8FYA - chains B and H of the 8 polymer chains in the assembly; structure by electron microscopy, 2.91 A resolution.

[Chain B]
Name: Cas1
Sequence (316 residues; each row starts with the number of its first residue):
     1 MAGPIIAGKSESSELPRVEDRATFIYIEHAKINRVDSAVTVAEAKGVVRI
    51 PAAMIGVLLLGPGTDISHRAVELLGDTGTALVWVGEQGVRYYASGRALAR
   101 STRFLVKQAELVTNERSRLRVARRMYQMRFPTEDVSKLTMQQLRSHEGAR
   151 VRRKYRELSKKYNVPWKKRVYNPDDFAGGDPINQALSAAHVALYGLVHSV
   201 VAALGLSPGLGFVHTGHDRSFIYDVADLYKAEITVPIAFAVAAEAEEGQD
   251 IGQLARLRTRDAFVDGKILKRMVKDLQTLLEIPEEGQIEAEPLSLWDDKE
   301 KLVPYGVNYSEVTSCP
Unresolved in the structure: 1-19, 312-316
From the paper describing this entry:
  - binding site for the 28-nt DNA strand: His29
  - binding site for the 33-nt DNA strand (chain H): Tyr126, Gly148, Tyr171
  - specificity-determining residues: Tyr171

[Chain H]
Molecule: 33-nt DNA strand
Sequence (33 nucleotides; each row starts with the number of its first residue):
     1 ACTCATGATGCACAAGTGGTTGCGCGTGTTCCC
Unresolved in the structure: 32-33

[Chain B / chain H interface]
Contacting residue pairs (46):
  His29(B) - DC23(H)  hydrogen bond to the base
  Pro62(B) - DC23(H)  base contact
  Pro62(B) - DG24(H)  phosphate contact
  Gly85(B) - DG24(H)  phosphate contact
  Glu86(B) - DC23(H)  sugar contact
  Glu86(B) - DG24(H)  hydrogen bond to the phosphate
  Arg90(B) - DC25(H)  phosphate contact
  Arg90(B) - DG26(H)  salt bridge to the phosphate
  Tyr92(B) - DG24(H)  hydrogen bond to the phosphate
  Tyr126(B) - DT29(H)  hydrogen bond to the base
  Arg144(B) - DT29(H)  hydrogen bond to the base
  Glu147(B) - DT29(H)  base contact
  Gly148(B) - DT29(H)  hydrogen bond to the base
  Val151(B) - DT30(H)  phosphate contact
  Arg152(B) - DC31(H)  salt bridge to the phosphate
  Tyr155(B) - DT30(H)  phosphate contact
  Lys168(B) - DT30(H)  hydrogen bond to the phosphate
  Lys168(B) - DC31(H)  salt bridge to the phosphate
  Arg169(B) - DT27(H)  hydrogen bond to the phosphate
  Arg169(B) - DG28(H)  salt bridge to the phosphate
  Arg169(B) - DT30(H)  salt bridge to the phosphate
  Tyr171(B) - DT27(H)  sugar contact
  Tyr171(B) - DG28(H)  phosphate contact
  Tyr171(B) - DT30(H)  stacking on the base
  Pro173(B) - DT27(H)  base contact
  Pro173(B) - DT30(H)  base contact
  Phe176(B) - DG26(H)  base contact
  Ser187(B) - DT27(H)  phosphate contact
  His190(B) - DG28(H)  phosphate contact
  Val191(B) - DG26(H)  phosphate contact
  Tyr194(B) - DG28(H)  hydrogen bond to the phosphate
  Val213(B) - DT29(H)  base contact
  His214(B) - DG28(H)  phosphate contact
  His214(B) - DT29(H)  salt bridge to the phosphate
  His217(B) - DG28(H)  hydrogen bond to the base
  Tyr223(B) - DG28(H)  hydrogen bond to the base
  Asp227(B) - DT29(H)  base contact
  Lys230(B) - DT29(H)  salt bridge to the phosphate
  Asp250(B) - DG26(H)  base contact
  Gln253(B) - DG22(H)  phosphate contact
  Gln253(B) - DC23(H)  hydrogen bond to the phosphate
  Gln253(B) - DG26(H)  base contact
  Arg256(B) - DC23(H)  salt bridge to the phosphate
  Arg256(B) - DG24(H)  salt bridge to the phosphate
  Arg256(B) - DC25(H)  salt bridge to the phosphate
  Leu257(B) - DC23(H)  phosphate contact
Interface residues without a listed pair, chain B (37 interface residues in all): Gly63, Val89, Arg129, Val170, Gly252

[Summary]
The interface between chain B and chain H involves 37 residues on one side and 10 on the other; the contacts
include 12 hydrogen bonds, 10 salt bridges and 1 aromatic stacking contact. Among the polar pairs are
His29(B)-DC23(H), Tyr126(B)-DT29(H) and Arg144(B)-DT29(H). The paper reports a binding site for the 33-nt DNA
strand (chain H) at Tyr126(B), Gly148(B) and Tyr171(B); a binding site for the 28-nt DNA strand at His29(B).
Here chain B is Cas1 and chain H is a 33-nt DNA strand. Entry 8FYA (Cryo-EM structure of
Cas1:Cas2-DEDDh:PAM-containing prespacer complex) was determined by electron microscopy, deposited together
with 8FY9, 8FYB, 8FYC and 8FYD.
